5Z3L - chains E and J of the 11 polymer chains in the assembly; structure by electron microscopy, 4.31 A resolution (low resolution: residue-level contacts below are approximate; hydrogen-bond / salt-bridge calls are withheld).

[Chain E]
Name: Histone H3.2
Organism: Xenopus laevis
Reference sequence: P84233 (H32_XENLA); residues 1-135 here correspond to UniProt positions 2-136 (UniProt number = residue number + 1)
Sequence (135 residues; numbered 1 to 135; the number before each row is that of its first residue):
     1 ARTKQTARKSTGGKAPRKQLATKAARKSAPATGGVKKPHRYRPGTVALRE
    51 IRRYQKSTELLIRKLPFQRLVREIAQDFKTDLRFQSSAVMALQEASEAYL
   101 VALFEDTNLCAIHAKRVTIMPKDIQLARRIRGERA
Disordered / not traced: 1-39, 135
Curated features (UniProtKB/Swiss-Prot):
  - modified residue: Arg2 (Asymmetric dimethylarginine), Thr3 (Phosphothreonine), Lys4 (Allysine), Gln5 (5-glutamyl dopamine), Thr6 (Phosphothreonine), Arg8 (Citrulline), Lys9 (N6,N6,N6-trimethyllysine), Ser10 (ADP-ribosylserine), Thr11 (Phosphothreonine), Lys14 (N6-(2-hydroxyisobutyryl)lysine), Arg17 (Asymmetric dimethylarginine), Lys18 (N6-(2-hydroxyisobutyryl)lysine), Lys23 (N6-(2-hydroxyisobutyryl)lysine), Arg26 (Citrulline), Lys27 (N6,N6,N6-trimethyllysine), Ser28 (ADP-ribosylserine), Lys36 (N6,N6,N6-trimethyllysine), Lys37 (N6-methyllysine), Tyr41 (Phosphotyrosine), Lys56 (N6,N6,N6-trimethyllysine) and 8 more in UniProt
  - lipidation: Cys110 (S-palmitoyl cysteine)

[Chain J]
Molecule: 167-nt DNA strand
Sequence (167 nucleotides; row label = number of the first residue in the row; numbers below 1 keep their minus sign (DA-19 is residue -19)):
   -19 ATCGTACTTCTCGACAAGCTTCAGGATGTATATATCTGACACGTGCCTGG
    31 AGACTAGGGAGTAATCCCCTTGGCGGTTAAAACGCGGGGGACAGCGCGTA
    81 CGTGCGTTTAAGCGGTGCTAGAGCTGTCTACGACCAATTGAGCGGCCTCG
   131 GCACCGGGATTCTCGAT
Disordered / not traced: -19 to 0, 147

[Chain E / chain J interface]
Residue-residue contacts - 12 pairs, chain E then chain J:
  Tyr41(E) - DG5(J)
  Tyr41(E) - DA6(J)
  Val46(E) - DT83(J)
  Arg49(E) - DT7(J)
  Arg63(E) - DA91(J)
  Arg63(E) - DG92(J)
  Lys64(E) - DG92(J)
  Leu65(E) - DA91(J)
  Leu65(E) - DG92(J)
  Pro66(E) - DA91(J)
  Pro66(E) - DG92(J)
  Arg69(E) - DA91(J)
Interface residues without a listed pair, chain E (13 interface residues in all): Arg40, Gly44, Ala47, Arg53, Arg83
Interface residues without a listed pair, chain J (9 interface residues in all): DG8, DA90, DA100

[In short]
Chain E and chain J form an interface of 13 and 9 residues respectively.
Chain E is Histone H3.2 (Xenopus laevis) and chain J is a 167-nt DNA strand; the structure, Structure of
Snf2-nucleosome complex in apo state, was determined by electron microscopy together with 5Z3U, 5Z3V, 5Z3O,
6IY2 and 6IY3 from the same study.
